Entry 4YGJ (X-ray diffraction, 1.10 A resolution); this record covers chain A.

[Chain A]
Name: Carbonic anhydrase 2
Organism: Homo sapiens
Notes: EC 4.2.1.1
UniProt: P00918 (CAH2_HUMAN); the author numbering skips numbers that UniProt does not, so the offset changes along the chain: 3-125 = UniProt 3-125; 127-261 = UniProt 126-260
Sequence (258 residues; numbered 3 to 261; 1 number in that range is skipped by the numbering (no residue carries it; nothing is unmodelled there); the number before each row is that of its first residue):
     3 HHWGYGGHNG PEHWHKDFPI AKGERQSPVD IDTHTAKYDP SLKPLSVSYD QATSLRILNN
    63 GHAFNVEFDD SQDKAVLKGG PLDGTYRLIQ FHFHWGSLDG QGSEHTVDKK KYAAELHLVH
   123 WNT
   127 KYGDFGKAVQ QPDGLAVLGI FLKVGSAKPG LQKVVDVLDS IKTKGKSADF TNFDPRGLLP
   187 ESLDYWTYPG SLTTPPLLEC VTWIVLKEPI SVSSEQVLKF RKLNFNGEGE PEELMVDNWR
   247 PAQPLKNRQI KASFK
Differences from the reference sequence: conflict Gly9 (Lys in P00918)
Ion coordination: Zn2+: His94, His96, His119
Swiss-Prot annotation at these positions:
  - active site: His64 (Proton donor/acceptor)
  - binding site (Zn(2+)): His94, His96, His119
  - binding site (substrate): Thr199, Thr200
  - site: Tyr7 (Fine-tunes the proton-transfer properties of H-64), Asn62 (Fine-tunes the proton-transfer properties of H-64), Asn67 (Fine-tunes the proton-transfer properties of H-64), Gln92 (Involved in the binding of some activators, including histamine and L-histidine)
  - modified residue (Phosphoserine): Ser166, Ser173
What the authors report for this chain:
  - binding site for bromide ion: Gln92

[Summary]
His94, His96 and His119 coordinate Zn2+. From UniProt: active-site residue His64, 3 Zn2+-binding residues and
substrate-binding residues Thr199 and Thr200. The paper reports a binding site for bromide ion at Gln92.
Chain A is Carbonic anhydrase 2 (Homo sapiens); the structure, NaBr--Interactions between Hofmeister Anions
and the Binding Pocket of a Protein, was determined by X-ray diffraction (same publication as 4YGK, 4YGL and
4YGN).
